PDB entry 6V1Z | electron microscopy, 3.58 A resolution | chains A and E of the 120 polymer chains in the assembly

Chain A (and E):
Protein: Capsid protein VP1
Organism: Adeno-associated virus
Notes: chain E of this document is another copy of the same molecule, construct and numbering; everything in this record applies to it too
Reference sequence: B4Y886 (B4Y886_9VIRU); numbering as in UniProt (aligned over 218-738)
Chain sequence (521 residues; numbered 218 to 738; the number before each row is that of its first residue):
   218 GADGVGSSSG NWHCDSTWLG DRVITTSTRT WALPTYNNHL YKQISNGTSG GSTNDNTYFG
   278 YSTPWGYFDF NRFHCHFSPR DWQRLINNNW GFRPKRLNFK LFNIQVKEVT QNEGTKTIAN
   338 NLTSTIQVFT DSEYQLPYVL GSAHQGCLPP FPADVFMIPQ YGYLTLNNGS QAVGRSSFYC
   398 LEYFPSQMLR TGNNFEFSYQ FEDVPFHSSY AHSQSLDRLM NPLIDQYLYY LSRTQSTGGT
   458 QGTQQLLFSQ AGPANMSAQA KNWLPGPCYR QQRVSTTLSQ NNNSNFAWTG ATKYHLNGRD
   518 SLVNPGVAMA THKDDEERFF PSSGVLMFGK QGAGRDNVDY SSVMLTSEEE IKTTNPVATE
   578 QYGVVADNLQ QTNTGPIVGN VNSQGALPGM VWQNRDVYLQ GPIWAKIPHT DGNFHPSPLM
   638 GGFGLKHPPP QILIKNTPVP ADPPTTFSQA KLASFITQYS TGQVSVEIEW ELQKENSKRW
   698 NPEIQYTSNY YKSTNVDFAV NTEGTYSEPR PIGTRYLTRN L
Sequence notes: conflict Asn315 (Ser in B4Y886), Gln417 (Thr in B4Y886)
From the paper describing this entry:
  - binding site for the 2-nt DNA strand: Pro422, His632, Pro633
  - conformationally variable residues (side-chain flip): His632
  - specificity-determining residues: Ser269, Asn472 (proposed by the authors, not directly observed)

Chain A / chain E interface:
Pairs across the interface (94):
  Val222(A) - Arg407(E)
  Gly223(A) - Val222(E)
  Gly223(A) - Arg407(E)
  Gly223(A) - Thr408(E)
  Gly223(A) - Gly409(E)  hydrogen bond (backbone-backbone)
  Ser224(A) - Arg407(E)  hydrogen bond (backbone-side chain)
  Ser224(A) - Asn410(E)
  Ser225(A) - Met405(E)  hydrogen bond (side chain-backbone)
  Ser225(A) - Arg407(E)
  Ser225(A) - Asn410(E)  hydrogen bond (backbone-side chain)
  Gly227(A) - Met405(E)
  Asn228(A) - Ser403(E)
  Asn228(A) - Gln404(E)
  Trp229(A) - Gln344(E)
  Trp229(A) - Glu399(E)  hydrogen bond (side chain-backbone)
  Trp229(A) - Phe401(E)
  Trp229(A) - Pro402(E)
  Trp229(A) - Ser403(E)  hydrogen bond (backbone-backbone)
  Trp229(A) - Met405(E)  hydrophobic
  Cys231(A) - Glu399(E)
  Cys231(A) - Tyr400(E)
  Cys231(A) - Phe401(E)
  Cys231(A) - Pro402(E)
  Asp232(A) - Pro402(E)
  Ser233(A) - Tyr400(E)  hydrogen bond
  Ala249(A) - Pro657(E)  hydrophobic
  Ala249(A) - Leu669(E)  hydrophobic
  Pro251(A) - Pro660(E)  hydrophobic
  Pro251(A) - Pro661(E)
  Tyr253(A) - Thr662(E)
  Tyr253(A) - Phe664(E)
  Ser295(A) - Tyr400(E)  hydrogen bond
  Asp298(A) - Tyr400(E)  hydrogen bond
  Asn320(A) - Met405(E)  hydrogen bond
  Ile321(A) - Arg407(E)
  Gln322(A) - Thr340(E)  hydrogen bond
  Gln322(A) - Ser341(E)  hydrogen bond (side chain-backbone)
  Gln322(A) - Val656(E)
  Lys324(A) - Asn338(E)
  Lys324(A) - Val656(E)
  Val326(A) - Asp659(E)
  Thr332(A) - Asn329(E)
  Lys333(A) - Asp659(E)  salt bridge
  Asn337(A) - Asn338(E)  hydrogen bond
  Asn337(A) - Leu339(E)
  Gln362(A) - Gln666(E)  hydrogen bond
  Gly363(A) - Phe664(E)
  Phe368(A) - Tyr258(E)  hydrophobic
  Phe368(A) - Phe395(E)  hydrophobic
  Phe368(A) - Cys397(E)  hydrophobic
  Pro369(A) - Cys397(E)
  Ala370(A) - Tyr258(E)  hydrophobic
  Ala370(A) - Glu399(E)
  Asp371(A) - Lys668(E)  salt bridge
  Val372(A) - Lys668(E)
  Val372(A) - Leu669(E)  hydrogen bond (backbone-backbone)
  Phe373(A) - Leu669(E)
  Met374(A) - Pro661(E)
  Met374(A) - Thr662(E)
  Met374(A) - Thr663(E)
  Met374(A) - Phe664(E)
  Met374(A) - Ser665(E)
  Met374(A) - Leu669(E)
  Pro376(A) - Phe664(E)  hydrophobic
  Thr408(A) - Thr340(E)
  Thr408(A) - Arg407(E)  hydrogen bond (backbone-side chain)
  Tyr676(A) - Pro657(E)  hydrogen bond (side chain-backbone)
  Tyr676(A) - Ala658(E)
  Tyr676(A) - Asp659(E)
  Thr678(A) - Pro657(E)
  Gln680(A) - Thr654(E)
  Asn706(A) - Gly391(E)
  Tyr707(A) - Gly391(E)
  Tyr707(A) - Arg392(E)
  Lys709(A) - Asn385(E)
  Lys709(A) - Gln388(E)
  Lys709(A) - Ala389(E)
  Ser710(A) - Gln388(E)
  Ser710(A) - Ala389(E)  hydrogen bond (backbone-backbone)
  Thr711(A) - Gln260(E)
  Asn712(A) - Gln260(E)
  Val713(A) - Tyr278(E)
  Val713(A) - Ser393(E)
  Ala716(A) - Tyr278(E)
  Ala716(A) - Phe395(E)  hydrophobic
  Val717(A) - Tyr258(E)  hydrophobic
  Val717(A) - Gln260(E)
  Val717(A) - Tyr278(E)  hydrophobic
  Val717(A) - Phe395(E)  hydrophobic
  Asn718(A) - Gln260(E)
  Thr719(A) - Lys259(E)
  Glu720(A) - Leu257(E)
  Gly721(A) - Tyr258(E)
  Gly721(A) - Lys668(E)  hydrogen bond (backbone-side chain)
Also at the interface, not in a pair above, chain A (59 interface residues in all): Gly221, His230, Thr247, Thr252, Phe319, Ile335, Ile375, Ser705, Tyr708
Also at the interface, not in a pair above, chain E (52 interface residues in all): Phe276, Glu330, Val390, Leu406, Pro655, Phe672, Ile673

Overview:
The interface between chain A and chain E involves 59 residues on one side and 52 on the other, with 19
hydrogen bonds and 2 salt bridges. Polar contacts include Lys333(A)-Asp659(E), Asp371(A)-Lys668(E) and
Ser224(A)-Arg407(E). From the paper: a binding site for the 2-nt DNA strand at Pro422(A), His632(A) and
Pro633(A); specificity determinants Ser269(A) and Asn472(A).
Both chains are Capsid protein VP1 (Adeno-associated virus). Entry 6V1Z (genome-containing AAVrh.39 particles)
was determined by electron microscopy, deposited together with 6O9R, 6V10, 6V12, 6V1G and 6V1T.
